1G3R - chain A; structure by X-ray diffraction, 2.70 A resolution.

== Chain A ==
Name: Cell division inhibitor
Source organism: Pyrococcus furiosus
UniProtKB: Q8U3I1 (Q8U3I1_PYRFU); numbering as in UniProt (aligned over 1-237)
Chain sequence (237 residues; each row starts with the number of its first residue):
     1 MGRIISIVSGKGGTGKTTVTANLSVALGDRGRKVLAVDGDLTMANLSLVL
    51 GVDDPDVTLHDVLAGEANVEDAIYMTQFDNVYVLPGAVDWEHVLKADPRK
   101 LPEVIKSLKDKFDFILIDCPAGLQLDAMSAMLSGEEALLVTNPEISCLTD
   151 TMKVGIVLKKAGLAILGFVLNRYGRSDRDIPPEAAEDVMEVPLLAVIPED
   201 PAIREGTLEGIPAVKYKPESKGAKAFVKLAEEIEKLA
Ion coordination: Mg2+: T17 (together with AMP-PCP)
Small-molecule neighbours: AMP-PCP (ACP; phosphomethylphosphonic acid adenylate ester): G12, G13, T14, G15, K16, T17, T18, D40, N45, N171, R172, I197, P198, E199, D200, P201, I203, R204, T207
From the paper describing this entry:
  - binding site for AMP-PCP: G13, G15, K16, T18, A121, N171
  - Mg2+ coordination: T17
  - catalytic residues: D40 (proposed by the authors, not directly observed)

== Summary ==
Chain A binds AMP-PCP. The paper reports the catalytic residue D40; a binding site for AMP-PCP at G13, G15 and
K16 among others.
Chain A is Cell division inhibitor (Pyrococcus furiosus); the structure, Crystal structure analysis of
pyrococcus furiosus cell division atpase mind, was determined by X-ray diffraction (same publication as 1G3Q).
